PDB entry 4QV4 | X-ray diffraction, 2.70 A resolution | chains B and C of the 28 polymer chains in the assembly

== Chain B ==
Name: Proteasome subunit alpha type-3
Organism: Saccharomyces cerevisiae
Notes: EC 3.4.25.1
UniProtKB: P23638 (PSA3_YEAST); residues 0-257 here correspond to UniProt positions 1-258 (UniProt number = residue number + 1)
Amino-acid sequence (258 residues; each row starts with the number of its first residue; numbering starts at 0):
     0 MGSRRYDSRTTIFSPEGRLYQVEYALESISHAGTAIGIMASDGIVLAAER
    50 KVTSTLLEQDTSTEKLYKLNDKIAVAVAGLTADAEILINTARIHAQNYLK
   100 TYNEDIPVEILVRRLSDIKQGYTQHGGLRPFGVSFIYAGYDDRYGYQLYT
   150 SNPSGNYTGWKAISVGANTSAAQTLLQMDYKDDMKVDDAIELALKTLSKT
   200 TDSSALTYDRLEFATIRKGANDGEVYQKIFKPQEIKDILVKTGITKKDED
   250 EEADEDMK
Disordered / not traced: 0, 245-257
Curated features (UniProtKB/Swiss-Prot):
  - cross-link (Glycyl lysine isopeptide (Lys-Gly)): Lys99 (interchain with G-Cter in ubiquitin), Lys198 (interchain with G-Cter in ubiquitin), Lys230 (interchain with G-Cter in ubiquitin)

== Chain C ==
Name: Proteasome subunit alpha type-4
Organism: Saccharomyces cerevisiae
Notes: EC 3.4.25.1
UniProtKB: P40303 (PSA4_YEAST); residues -1 to 252 here correspond to UniProt positions 1-254 (UniProt number = residue number + 2)
Amino-acid sequence (254 residues; each row starts with the number of its first residue; numbers below 1 keep their minus sign (Met-1 is residue -1)):
    -1 MSGYDRALSIFSPDGHIFQVEYALEAVKRGTCAVGVKGKNCVVLGCERRS
    49 TLKLQDTRITPSKVSKIDSHVVLSFSGLNADSRILIEKARVEAQSHRLTL
    99 EDPVTVEYLTRYVAGVQQRYTQSGGVRPFGVSTLIAGFDPRDDEPKLYQT
   149 EPSGIYSSWSAQTIGRNSKTVREFLEKNYDRKEPPATVEECVKLTVRSLL
   199 EVVQTGAKNIEITVVKPDSDIVALSSEEINQYVTQIEQEKQEQQEQDKKK
   249 KSNH
Disordered / not traced: -1 to 0, 241-252
Curated features (UniProtKB/Swiss-Prot):
  - modified residue: Thr58 (Phosphothreonine)

== How chain B and chain C interact ==
Contacting residue pairs (72):
  Arg3(B) - Arg4(C)
  Asp6(B) - Tyr2(C)  hydrogen bond
  Asp6(B) - Arg4(C)  salt bridge
  Arg8(B) - Arg4(C)
  Thr10(B) - Leu6(C)
  Thr10(B) - Arg125(C)
  Ile11(B) - Leu6(C)  hydrophobic
  Ile11(B) - Gln17(C)
  Phe12(B) - Gln17(C)  hydrogen bond (backbone-side chain)
  Phe12(B) - Tyr20(C)  hydrophobic
  Phe12(B) - Ala21(C)  hydrophobic
  Phe12(B) - Leu76(C)  hydrophobic
  Phe12(B) - Arg125(C)
  Phe12(B) - Pro126(C)
  Phe12(B) - Gly128(C)
  Ser13(B) - Tyr20(C)
  Pro14(B) - Tyr20(C)  hydrophobic
  Pro14(B) - Glu23(C)
  Glu15(B) - Glu23(C)
  Glu15(B) - Arg27(C)  hydrogen bond (backbone-side chain)
  Gly16(B) - Tyr20(C)
  Gly16(B) - Glu23(C)
  Gly16(B) - Ala24(C)
  Gly16(B) - Arg27(C)
  Arg17(B) - Arg27(C)
  Leu18(B) - Arg125(C)
  Met38(B) - Asp54(C)
  Arg112(B) - Arg81(C)
  Ser115(B) - Arg81(C)  hydrogen bond (backbone-side chain)
  Asp116(B) - Arg81(C)  salt bridge
  Gln119(B) - Ala78(C)
  Gln119(B) - Asp79(C)
  Gln119(B) - Ile82(C)
  Thr122(B) - Arg125(C)  hydrogen bond (backbone-side chain)
  Gln123(B) - Tyr118(C)
  Gln123(B) - Gly123(C)
  Gln123(B) - Val124(C)
  Gln123(B) - Arg125(C)  hydrogen bond (backbone-backbone)
  Gln123(B) - Phe127(C)
  His124(B) - Gly123(C)
  His124(B) - Val124(C)
  Gly125(B) - Tyr2(C)
  Gly125(B) - Gly123(C)
  Gly126(B) - Tyr2(C)
  Tyr143(B) - Arg56(C)  hydrogen bond (backbone-side chain)
  Tyr143(B) - Ile57(C)  hydrophobic
  Tyr145(B) - Arg56(C)  hydrogen bond (backbone-side chain)
  Gln146(B) - Ile57(C)
  Leu147(B) - Ile57(C)
  Tyr148(B) - Ile57(C)
  Ser153(B) - Ala78(C)
  Gly154(B) - Ala78(C)
  Gly154(B) - Arg81(C)  hydrogen bond (backbone-side chain)
  Asn155(B) - Asn77(C)
  Asn155(B) - Ala78(C)
  Tyr156(B) - Pro59(C)  hydrophobic
  Tyr156(B) - Arg81(C)
  Gly158(B) - Gln53(C)
  Gly158(B) - Asp54(C)  hydrogen bond (backbone-backbone)
  Gly158(B) - Ile57(C)
  Gly158(B) - Thr58(C)  hydrogen bond (backbone-side chain)
  Trp159(B) - Leu50(C)  hydrophobic
  Trp159(B) - Lys51(C)
  Trp159(B) - Leu52(C)
  Trp159(B) - Gln53(C)
  Trp159(B) - Asp54(C)
  Lys160(B) - Leu52(C)  hydrogen bond (backbone-backbone)
  Lys160(B) - Gln53(C)
  Lys160(B) - Asp54(C)
  Ala161(B) - Leu52(C)
  Leu175(B) - Leu52(C)
  Gln176(B) - Leu52(C)
Other interface residues (no listed pair), chain B (41 interface residues in all): Glu108, Thr157, Gln172, Tyr179

== Summary ==
The interface between chain B and chain C involves 41 residues on one side and 31 on the other; the contacts
include 12 hydrogen bonds and 2 salt bridges. Polar contacts include Asp6(B)-Arg4(C), Asp116(B)-Arg81(C) and
Asp6(B)-Tyr2(C).
Here chain B is Proteasome subunit alpha type-3 and chain C is Proteasome subunit alpha type-4, both from
Saccharomyces cerevisiae. Entry 4QV4 (yCP beta5-M45T mutant) was determined by X-ray diffraction (same
publication as 4QUX, 4QUY, 4QV0, 4QV1, 4QV3, 4QV5 and 42 further entries).
